PDB entry 7MTS | electron microscopy, 3.20 A resolution | chains A and B of the 5 polymer chains in the assembly

Chain A (and B):
Protein: Metabotropic glutamate receptor 2
Organism: Homo sapiens
Notes: chain B of this document is another copy of the same molecule, construct and numbering; everything in this record applies to it too
Reference sequence: Q14416 (GRM2_HUMAN); residue numbers follow UniProt; this construct covers 18-872
Amino-acid sequence (855 residues; each row starts with the number of its first residue):
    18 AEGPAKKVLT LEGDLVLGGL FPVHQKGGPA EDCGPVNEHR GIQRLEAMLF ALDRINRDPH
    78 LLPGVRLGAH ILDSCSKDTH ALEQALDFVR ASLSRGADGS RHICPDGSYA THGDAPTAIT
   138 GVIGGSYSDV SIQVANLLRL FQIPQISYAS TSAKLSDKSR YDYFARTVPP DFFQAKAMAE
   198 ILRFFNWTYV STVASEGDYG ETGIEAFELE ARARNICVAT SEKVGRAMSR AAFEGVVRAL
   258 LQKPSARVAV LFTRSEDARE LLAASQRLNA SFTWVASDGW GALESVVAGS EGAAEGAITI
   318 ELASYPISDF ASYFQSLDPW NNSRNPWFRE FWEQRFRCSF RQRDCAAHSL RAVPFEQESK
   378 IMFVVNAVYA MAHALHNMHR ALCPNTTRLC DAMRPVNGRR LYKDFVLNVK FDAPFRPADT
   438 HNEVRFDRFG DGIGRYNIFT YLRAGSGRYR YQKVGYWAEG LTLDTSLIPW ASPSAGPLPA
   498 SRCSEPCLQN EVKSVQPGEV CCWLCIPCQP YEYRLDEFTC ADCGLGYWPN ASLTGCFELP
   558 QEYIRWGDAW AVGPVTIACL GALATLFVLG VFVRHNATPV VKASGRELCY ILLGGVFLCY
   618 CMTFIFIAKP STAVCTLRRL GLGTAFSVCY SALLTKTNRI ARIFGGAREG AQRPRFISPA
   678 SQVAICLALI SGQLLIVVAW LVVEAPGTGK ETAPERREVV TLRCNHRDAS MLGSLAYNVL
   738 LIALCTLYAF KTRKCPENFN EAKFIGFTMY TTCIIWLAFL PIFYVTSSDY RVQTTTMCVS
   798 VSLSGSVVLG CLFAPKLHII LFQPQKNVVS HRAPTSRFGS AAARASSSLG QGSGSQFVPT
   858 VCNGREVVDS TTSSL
Not modelled in the structure: 18-22, 110-133, 463, 831-872 (chain B: 18-22, 110-133, 359, 462-463, 662-672, 824-872)
Swiss-Prot annotation at these positions:
  - region: Ala677 to Ala685 (Important for interaction with HTR2A)
  - binding site (L-glutamate): Arg57, Arg61, Ser145, Ala166, Thr168, Asp295, Lys377
  - glycosylation (N-linked (GlcNAc...) asparagine): Asn203, Asn286, Asn338, Asn402, Asn547
  - mutagenesis: Ala677 (A677S: Impairs interaction with HTR2A), Ala681 (A681F: Impairs interaction with HTR2A), Ala685 (A685G: Impairs interaction with HTR2A)
Disulfide bonds: Cys50-Cys92, Cys234-Cys518, Cys355-Cys362, Cys400-Cys407, Cys500-Cys519, Cys504-Cys522, Cys525-Cys537, Cys540-Cys553, Cys632-Cys721
Covalent attachments: N-acetylglucosamine (NAG) linked to Asn203
Ligand contacts:
  - glutamic acid (GLU): Arg57, Arg61, Ser143, Tyr144, Ser145, Ala166, Ser167, Thr168, Ser169, Tyr216, Asp295, Lys377
  - ZQY (2-methoxy-6-propyl-N-(2-{4-[(1H-tetrazol-5-yl)methoxy]phenyl}ethyl)thieno[2,3-d]pyrimidin-4-amine): Phe623, Leu639, Gly640, Phe643, Arg724, Met728, Ser731, Leu732, Asn735, Ile739, Cys770, Trp773, Phe776, Phe780, Met794
From the paper describing this entry:
  - binding site for ZQY: Leu639, Phe643, Asn735, Trp773, Phe776
  - mutagenesis - R720A, S731A, L732A: abolished expression
  - self-association interface (contacts with another copy of this molecule); pairs are residue here / residue on that copy: Tyr767-Ile771, Tyr767-Ile772
  - mutagenesis - E712A/R713A/R714A, Y767A: decreased signaling in response to glutamic acid
  - conformationally variable residues (order/disorder transition, side-chain flip): Trp697, Glu712, Arg714, His723, Leu732, Phe756, Trp773, Phe776, Phe780, Tyr781
  - contacts within the chain: Phe661-Phe756, Trp697-Glu701
  - mutagenesis - V825*: decreased signaling with Guanine nucleotide-binding protein G(i) subunit alpha-1

Interface between chain A and chain B:
Contacting residue pairs (24):
  Asp95(A) with Arg177(B), salt bridge
  Glu100(A) with Arg156(B), salt bridge
  Gln150(A) with Asn153(B)
  Asn153(A) with Gln150(B)
  Arg156(A) with Glu100(B), salt bridge
  Leu157(A) with Glu100(B)
  Arg177(A) with Arg243(B)
  Glu222(A) with Lys240(B)
  Lys240(A) with Glu222(B), salt bridge
  Arg243(A) with Arg177(B)
  Gln513(A) with Gln513(B), hydrogen bond (side chain-backbone); Glu516(B); Leu521(B)
  Pro514(A) with Leu521(B)
  Glu516(A) with Glu516(B)
  Leu521(A) with Leu521(B), hydrophobic
  Lys760(A) with Phe764(B)
  Tyr767(A) with Thr768(B), hydrogen bond (side chain-backbone); Ile771(B); Ile772(B)
  Pro778(A) with Val789(B), hydrophobic; Thr793(B)
  Ile779(A) with Ile779(B), hydrophobic
  Tyr781(A) with Val789(B), hydrophobic
Interface residues without a listed pair, chain A (29 interface residues in all): Thr96, Leu99, Leu103, Leu154, Phe158, Phe764, Thr768, Ile771, Ala775, Val782
Interface residues without a listed pair, chain B (35 interface residues in all): Thr96, Leu99, Leu103, Leu154, Leu157, Phe158, Cys500, Ser501, Val512, Cys519, Ile523, Trp567, Ala775, Val782, Thr783, Ser785, Asp786

Overview:
The interface between chain A and chain B involves 29 residues on one side and 35 on the other, with 2
hydrogen bonds and 4 salt bridges. Polar contacts include Asp95(A)-Arg177(B), Glu100(A)-Arg156(B) and
Lys240(A)-Glu222(B). From the paper: a binding site for ZQY at Leu639(A), Phe643(A) and Asn735(A) among
others; R720A, S731A and L732A of chain A abolish expression; 6 substitutions were tested in all.
Chain A and chain B are both Metabotropic glutamate receptor 2 (Homo sapiens); the structure, CryoEM Structure
of mGlu2 - Gi Complex, was determined by electron microscopy, deposited together with 7MTQ and 7MTR.
